2UVJ - chain A; structure by X-ray diffraction, 1.80 A resolution.

[Chain A]
Protein: Abc type periplasmic sugar-binding protein
Source organism: Yersinia enterocolitica
Amino-acid sequence (408 residues; row label = number of the first residue in the row):
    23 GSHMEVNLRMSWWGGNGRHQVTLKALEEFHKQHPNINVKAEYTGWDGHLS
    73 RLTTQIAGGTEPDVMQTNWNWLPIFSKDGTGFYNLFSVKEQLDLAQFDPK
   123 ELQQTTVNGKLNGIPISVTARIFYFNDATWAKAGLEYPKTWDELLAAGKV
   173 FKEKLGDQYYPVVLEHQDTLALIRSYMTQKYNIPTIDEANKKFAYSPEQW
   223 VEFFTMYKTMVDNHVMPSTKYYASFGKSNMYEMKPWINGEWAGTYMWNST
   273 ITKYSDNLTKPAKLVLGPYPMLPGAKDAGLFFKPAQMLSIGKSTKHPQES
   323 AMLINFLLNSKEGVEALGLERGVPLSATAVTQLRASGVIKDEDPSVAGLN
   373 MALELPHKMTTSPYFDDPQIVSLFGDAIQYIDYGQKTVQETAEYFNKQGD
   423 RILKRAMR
Not modelled in the structure: 23-26
Small-molecule neighbours: alpha-D-galactopyranuronic acid (ADA): Trp-35, Arg-40, Trp-67, Asn-90, Thr-141, Arg-143, Glu-187, Gln-189, Asp-190, Asn-251, Tyr-253, Met-268, Trp-269, Ser-271, Thr-272, Lys-275, Tyr-276, Lys-305, Ala-307, Gln-308

[Summary]
Chain A binds alpha-D-galactopyranuronic acid.
Chain A is Abc type periplasmic sugar-binding protein (Yersinia enterocolitica); the structure, Structure of a
periplasmic oligogalacturonide binding protein from Yersinia enterocolitica in complex with trigalacturonic
acid, was determined by X-ray diffraction together with 2UVG, 2UVH and 2UVI from the same study.
